Entry 5IFW (X-ray diffraction, 3.40 A resolution); this record covers chains A and B.

== Chain A ==
Protein: Tether containing UBX domain for GLUT4
From: Homo sapiens
UniProt: Q9BZE9 (ASPC1_HUMAN); numbering as in UniProt (aligned over 317-504)
Chain sequence (188 residues; row label = number of the first residue in the row):
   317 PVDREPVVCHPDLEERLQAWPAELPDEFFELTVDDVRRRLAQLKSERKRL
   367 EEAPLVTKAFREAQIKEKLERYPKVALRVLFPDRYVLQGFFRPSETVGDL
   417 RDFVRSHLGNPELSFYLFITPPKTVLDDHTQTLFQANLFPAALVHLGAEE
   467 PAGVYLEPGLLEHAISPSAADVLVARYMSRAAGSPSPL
Disordered / not traced: 500-504
Swiss-Prot annotation at these positions:
  - modified residue (Phosphoserine): Ser500, Ser502

== Chain B ==
Protein: Transitional endoplasmic reticulum ATPase
From: Homo sapiens
Notes: EC 3.6.4.6
UniProt: P55072 (TERA_HUMAN); numbering as in UniProt (aligned over 2-806)
Chain sequence (807 residues; numbered 0 to 806; the number before each row is that of its first residue; numbering starts at 0):
     0 GSASGADSKGDDLSTAILKQKNRPNRLIVDEAINEDNSVVSLSQPKMDEL
    50 QLFRGDTVLLKGKKRREAVCIVLSDDTCSDEKIRMNRVVRNNLRVRLGDV
   100 ISIQPCPDVKYGKRIHVLPIDDTVEGITGNLFEVYLKPYFLEAYRPIRKG
   150 DIFLVRGGMRAVEFKVVETDPSPYCIVAPDTVIHCEGEPIKREDEEESLN
   200 EVGYDDIGGCRKQLAQIKEMVELPLRHPALFKAIGVKPPRGILLYGPPGT
   250 GKTLIARAVANETGAFFFLINGPEIMSKLAGESESNLRKAFEEAEKNAPA
   300 IIFIDELDAIAPKREKTHGEVERRIVSQLLTLMDGLKQRAHVIVMAATNR
   350 PNSIDPALRRFGRFDREVDIGIPDATGRLEILQIHTKNMKLADDVDLEQV
   400 ANETHGHVGADLAALCSEAALQAIRKKMDLIDLEDETIDAEVMNSLAVTM
   450 DDFRWALSQSNPSALRETVVEVPQVTWEDIGGLEDVKRELQELVQYPVEH
   500 PDKFLKFGMTPSKGVLFYGPPGCGKTLLAKAIANECQANFISIKGPELLT
   550 MWFGESEANVREIFDKARQAAPCVLFFDELDSIAKARGGNIGDGGGAADR
   600 VINQILTEMDGMSTKKNVFIIGATNRPDIIDPAILRPGRLDQLIYIPLPD
   650 EKSRVAILKANLRKSPVAKDVDLEFLAKMTNGFSGADLTEICQRACKLAI
   700 RESIESEIRRERERQTNPSAMEVEEDDPVPEIRRDHFEEAMRFARRSVSD
   750 NDIRKYEMFAQTLQQSRGFGSFRFPSGNQGGAGPSQGSGGGTGGSVYTED
   800 NDDDLYG
Disordered / not traced: 0-12, 312-317, 427-433, 495-511, 585-597, 613-615, 761-806
Construct notes: expression tag (0-1)
Swiss-Prot annotation at these positions:
  - region: Thr797 to Gly806 (Interaction with UBXN6)
  - motif: Asp802 to Gly806 (PIM motif)
  - binding site (ATP): Pro247 to Leu253, Asn348, His384, Gly521 to Leu526
  - modified residue: Ala2 (N-acetylalanine), Ser3 (Phosphoserine), Ser7 (Phosphoserine), Ser13 (Phosphoserine), Ser37 (Phosphoserine), Lys315 (N6,N6,N6-trimethyllysine), Thr436 (Phosphothreonine), Ser462 (Phosphoserine), Lys502 (N6-acetyllysine), Lys505 (N6-acetyllysine), Lys668 (N6-acetyllysine), Ser702 (Phosphoserine), Lys754 (N6-acetyllysine), Ser770 (Phosphoserine), Ser775 (Phosphoserine), Ser787 (Phosphoserine), Tyr805 (Phosphotyrosine)
  - cross-link (Glycyl lysine isopeptide (Lys-Gly)): Lys8 (interchain with G-Cter in SUMO2), Lys18 (interchain with G-Cter in SUMO2)
  - natural variant: Arg95 (R95G: In IBMPFD1), Gly97 (G97E: In CMT2Y), Ile126 (I126F: In IBMPFD1; uncertain significance), Arg155 (R155C: In IBMPFD1; R155H: In FTDALS6 and IBMPFD1; R155L: In IBMPFD1; R155P: In IBMPFD1; R155S: In IBMPFD1), Arg159 (R159G: In FTDALS6; R159H: In IBMPFD1), Ala160 (A160T: In IBMPFD1; uncertain significance), Glu185 (E185K: In CMT2Y), Arg191 (R191Q: In FTDALS6 and IBMPFD1), Leu198 (L198W: In IBMPFD1), Ala232 (A232E: In IBMPFD1), Ile254 (I254F: In IBMPFD1; uncertain significance), Ile369 (I369T: In IBMPFD1; uncertain significance), 2 further natural variant entries in UniProt
  - mutagenesis: Phe52 to Asp55 (Abolishes interaction with NPLOC4; when associated with A-110), Arg53 (R53A: Minor effect on affinity for ATP and ADP), Arg86 (R86A: Strongly increased affinity for ATP. Strongly reduced affinity for ADP), Tyr110 (Y110A: Abolishes interaction with NPLOC4; when associated with 52-A--A-55), Arg113 to His115 (Severely reduced binding to DERL1), Phe131 (F131R: Severely reduced binding to DERL1), Leu140 (L140D: Severely reduced binding to DERL1), Asp179 (D179R: No effect on binding to DERL1), His183 (H183W: Severely reduced binding to DERL1), Lys251 (K251Q: Impairs ERAD degradation of HMGCR and does not inhibit interaction with RHBDD1; when associated with Q-524), Glu305 (E305Q: Defect in ubiquitin-dependent protein degradation by the proteasome; when associated with Q-578), Lys312 (K312A: Does not affect methylation by VCPKMT), 8 further mutagenesis entries in UniProt
Residues lining bound ligands:
  - ADP (adenosine-5'-diphosphate), molecule 1: Asp205, Ile206, Gly207, Gly208, Pro247, Gly248, Thr249, Gly250, Lys251, Thr252, Leu253, Ile380, Ile383, His384, Gly408, Ala409, Ala412
  - ADP, molecule 2: Asp478, Ile479, Gly480, Leu482, Pro520, Gly521, Cys522, Gly523, Lys524, Thr525, Leu526, Ile656, Gly684, Ala685, Thr688
From the paper describing this entry:
  - conformationally variable residues (domain motion): Leu464
  - disease-associated variants - A232E: increased catalytic activity

== Chain A / chain B interface ==
Contacting residue pairs - 73 pairs, chain A then chain B:
  Arg332(A) with Asp107(B); Lys109(B)
  Pro337(A) with Gln103(B)
  Leu340(A) with Asn21(B); Lys60(B)
  Pro341(A) with Leu17(B)
  Asp342(A) with Lys62(B)
  Glu343(A) with Thr14(B)
  Phe344(A) with Asn21(B); Arg25(B), hydrogen bond (backbone-side chain); Ser101(B)
  Phe345(A) with Lys60(B); Gly61(B); Lys62(B); Val99(B); Ser101(B)
  Glu346(A) with Arg25(B); Lys62(B), salt bridge
  Leu347(A) with Leu229(B)
  Thr348(A) with Lys18(B), hydrogen bond; Leu229(B)
  Val349(A) with Leu229(B), hydrophobic; Ile233(B)
  Asp351(A) with Arg25(B), salt bridge
  Val352(A) with Leu222(B); Leu229(B), hydrophobic
  Arg353(A) with Ile233(B)
  Arg355(A) with Lys81(B); Glu221(B), salt bridge; Leu222(B)
  Gln358(A) with Glu80(B); Lys81(B)
  Leu359(A) with Lys217(B); Glu218(B); Leu222(B), hydrophobic
  Arg363(A) with Gln215(B); Glu218(B), salt bridge
  Leu366(A) with Arg210(B); Lys211(B)
  Glu367(A) with Gln215(B), hydrogen bond
  Lys384(A) with Asp75(B), salt bridge
  Tyr388(A) with Gln43(B); Asp47(B), hydrogen bond
  Ala392(A) with Phe52(B)
  Arg394(A) with Phe52(B)
  Leu396(A) with Tyr110(B)
  Arg400(A) with Asp107(B), hydrogen bond (side chain-backbone); Val108(B); Lys109(B); Tyr110(B)
  Tyr432(A) with Glu141(B), hydrogen bond
  Phe434(A) with Glu141(B); Tyr143(B), hydrophobic
  Thr436(A) with Glu141(B); Ala142(B), hydrogen bond (side chain-backbone)
  Pro437(A) with Asp35(B); Val38(B), hydrophobic; Ile70(B); Arg144(B)
  Pro438(A) with Asp35(B)
  Lys439(A) with Glu141(B), salt bridge
  Asn453(A) with Arg53(B), hydrogen bond (backbone-side chain)
  Pro456(A) with Gln43(B)
  Ala457(A) with Phe52(B), hydrophobic; Arg53(B), hydrogen bond (backbone-backbone)
  Ala458(A) with Phe52(B); Arg53(B)
  Leu459(A) with Arg53(B), hydrogen bond (backbone-backbone); Gly54(B)
  His461(A) with Tyr143(B)
  Val490(A) with Phe52(B), hydrophobic
  Ala491(A) with Gln50(B)
  Met494(A) with Asp47(B)
Other interface residues (no listed pair), chain A (49 interface residues in all): Leu356, Lys360, Phe397, Pro398, Phe455, Gly463, Asp487
Other interface residues (no listed pair), chain B (50 interface residues in all): Val28, Ser37, Asp55, Leu96, Gly97, Ile100, Leu140, Ala214, Phe230, Val235

== In short ==
49 residues of chain A face 50 of chain B across their interface, with 10 hydrogen bonds and 6 salt bridges.
Polar contacts include Glu346(A)-Lys62(B), Asp351(A)-Arg25(B) and Arg355(A)-Glu221(B). Ligands of chain B:
ADP. The paper reports that A232E of chain B increases catalytic activity; conformational variability at
Leu464(B).
Here chain A is Tether containing UBX domain for GLUT4 and chain B is Transitional endoplasmic reticulum
ATPase, both from Homo sapiens. Entry 5IFW (Quantitative interaction mapping reveals an extended ubiquitin
regulatory domain in ASPL that disrupts functional p97 hexamers ...) was determined by X-ray diffraction (same
publication as 5IFS).
